PDB entry 8RHP | electron microscopy, 2.89 A resolution | chains E and G of the 14 polymer chains in the assembly

== Chain E ==
Protein: Protein FeSII
Organism: Azotobacter vinelandii
Reference sequence: Q44501 (FESII_AZOVI); numbering as in UniProt (aligned over 1-122)
Sequence (122 residues; row label = number of the first residue in the row):
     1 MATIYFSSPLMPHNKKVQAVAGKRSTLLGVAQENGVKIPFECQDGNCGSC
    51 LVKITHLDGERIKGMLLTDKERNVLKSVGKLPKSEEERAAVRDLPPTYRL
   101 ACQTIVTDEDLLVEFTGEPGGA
Unresolved in the structure: 1
Metal / ion sites: 2Fe-2S cluster Fe: Cys42, Cys47, Cys50, Cys102
Residues lining bound ligands: 2Fe-2S cluster (FES): Phe40, Glu41, Cys42, Gly45, Asn46, Cys47, Gly48, Ser49, Cys50, Cys102, Gln103
From the paper describing this entry:
  - 2Fe-2S cluster coordination: Cys42, Cys47, Cys50
  - contacts within the chain: Glu71-Arg99 (salt bridge), Glu118-Ala122 (hydrogen bond)
  - conformationally variable residues (side-chain flip): Arg92, Asp93

== Chain G ==
Protein: Nitrogenase iron protein 1
Organism: Azotobacter vinelandii
Notes: EC 1.18.6.1
Reference sequence: P00459 (NIFH1_AZOVI); numbering as in UniProt (aligned over 1-290)
Sequence (290 residues; numbered 1 to 290; the number before each row is that of its first residue):
     1 MAMRQCAIYGKGGIGKSTTTQNLVAALAEMGKKVMIVGCDPKADSTRLIL
    51 HSKAQNTIMEMAAEAGTVEDLELEDVLKAGYGGVKCVESGGPEPGVGCAG
   101 RGVITAINFLEEEGAYEDDLDFVFYDVLGDVVCGGFAMPIRENKAQEIYI
   151 VCSGEMMAMYAANNISKGIVKYANSGSVRLGGLICNSRNTDREDELIIAL
   201 ANKLGTQMIHFVPRDNVVQRAEIRRMTVIEYDPKAKQADEYRALARKVVD
   251 NKLLVIPNPITMDELEELLMEFGIMEVEDESIVGKTAEEV
Unresolved in the structure: 1
Metal / ion sites: 4Fe-4S cluster Fe: Cys98, Cys133 (shared with 2 residues of chain F)
Residues lining bound ligands: 4Fe-4S cluster (SF4): Gly97, Cys98, Ala99, Val131, Cys133, Gly134, Phe136

== Chain E / chain G interface ==
Residue-residue contacts - 12 pairs, chain E then chain G:
  Leu10(E) - Ile104(G)  hydrophobic
  Leu10(E) - Asn108(G)
  Pro12(E) - Glu69(G)
  Pro39(E) - Arg141(G)
  Glu41(E) - Arg141(G)
  Glu41(E) - Lys171(G)  hydrogen bond (backbone-side chain)
  Glu41(E) - Tyr172(G)
  Gly117(E) - Ile104(G)
  Glu118(E) - Cys98(G)
  Glu118(E) - Arg101(G)  salt bridge
  Pro119(E) - Gly134(G)
  Ala122(E) - Cys98(G)
Also at the interface, not in a pair above, chain G (11 interface residues in all): Gly97, Glu112
From the paper, about this interface:
  - residue pairs: Glu118(E)-Arg101(G) (salt bridge)

== Summary ==
8 residues of chain E and 11 residues of chain G are in contact, with 1 hydrogen bond and 1 salt bridge. Polar
contacts include Glu118(E)-Arg101(G) and Glu41(E)-Lys171(G). The authors report a salt bridge between
Glu118(E) and Arg101(G). The paper reports 2Fe-2S cluster coordination by Cys42(E), Cys47(E) and Cys50(E);
conformational variability at Arg92(E) and Asp93(E).
Here chain E is Protein FeSII and chain G is Nitrogenase iron protein 1, both from Azotobacter vinelandii.
Entry 8RHP (Cryo-EM structure of the molybdenum nitrogenase complexed with iron protein (NifH) and Shethna
protein II (FeSII)) was determined by electron microscopy, deposited together with 8RHO.
